PDB entry 5JCB | X-ray diffraction, 2.30 A resolution | chains A and F of the 6 polymer chains in the assembly

[Chain A]
Name: Tubulin alpha-1B chain
Organism: Sus scrofa
Reference sequence: Q2XVP4 (TBA1B_PIG); numbering as in UniProt (aligned over 1-451)
Sequence (451 residues; numbered 1 to 451; the number before each row is that of its first residue):
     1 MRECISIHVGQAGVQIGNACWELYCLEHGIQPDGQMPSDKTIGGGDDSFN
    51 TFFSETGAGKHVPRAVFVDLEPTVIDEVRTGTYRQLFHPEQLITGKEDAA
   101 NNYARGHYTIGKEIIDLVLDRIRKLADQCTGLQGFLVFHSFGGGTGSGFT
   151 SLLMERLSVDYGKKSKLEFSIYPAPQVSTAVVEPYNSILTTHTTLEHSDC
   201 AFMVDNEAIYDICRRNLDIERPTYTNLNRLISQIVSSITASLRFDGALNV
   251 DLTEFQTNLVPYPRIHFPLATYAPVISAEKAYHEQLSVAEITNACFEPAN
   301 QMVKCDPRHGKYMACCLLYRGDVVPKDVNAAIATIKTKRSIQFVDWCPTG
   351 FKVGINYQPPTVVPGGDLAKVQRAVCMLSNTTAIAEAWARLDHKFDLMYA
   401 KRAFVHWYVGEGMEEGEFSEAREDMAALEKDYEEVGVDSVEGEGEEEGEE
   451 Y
Disordered / not traced: 440-451
Swiss-Prot annotation at these positions:
  - motif: Met1 to Cys4 (MREC motif)
  - active site: Glu254
  - binding site (GTP): Gly10, Gln11, Ala12, Gln15, Glu71, Ala99, Ser140, Gly143, Gly144, Thr145, Gly146, Thr179, Glu183, Asn206, Tyr224, Asn228, Leu252
  - binding site (Mg(2+)): Glu71
  - site: Tyr451 (Involved in polymerization)
  - modified residue: Lys40 (N6,N6,N6-trimethyllysine), Ser48 (Phosphoserine), Ser232 (Phosphoserine), Tyr282 (3'-nitrotyrosine), Arg339 (Omega-N-methylarginine), Ser439 (Phosphoserine), Glu443 (5-glutamyl polyglutamate), Glu445 (5-glutamyl polyglutamate), Tyr451 (3'-nitrotyrosine)
  - cross-link (Glycyl lysine isopeptide (Lys-Gly)): Lys326 (interchain with G-Cter in ubiquitin), Lys370 (interchain with G-Cter in ubiquitin)
Metal / ion sites: Mg2+: Met1, Glu3, Thr130; Ca2+: Asp39, Thr41, Gly44, Glu55
Small-molecule neighbours:
  - GTP (guanosine-5'-triphosphate): Gly10, Gln11, Ala12, Gln15, Ile16, Asp69, Asp98, Ala99, Ala100, Asn101, Asn102, Ser140, Gly142, Gly143, Gly144, Thr145, Gly146, Ile171, Pro173, Val177, Ser178, Thr179, Glu183, Asn206, Ile209, Tyr224, Leu227, Asn228, Ile231
  - NV4 ((5R,5aR,8aS,9R)-9-[(4H-1,2,4-triazol-3-yl)sulfanyl]-5-(3,4,5-trimethoxyphenyl)-5,8,8a,9-tetrahydro-2H-furo[3',4':6,7]naphtho[2,3-d][1,3]dioxol-6(5aH)-one): Asn101, Ser178, Thr179, Ala180, Val181, Glu183

[Chain F]
Name: Tubulin-Tyrosine Ligase
Organism: Gallus gallus
Sequence (388 residues; each row starts with the number of its first residue):
     1 MYTFVVRDENSSVYAEVSRLLLATGQWKRLRKDNPRFNLMLGERNRLPFG
    51 RLGHEPGLVQLVNYYRGADKLCRKASLVKLIKTSPELSESCTWFPESYVI
   101 YPTNLKTPVAPAQNGIRHLINNTRTDEREVFLAAYNRRREGREGNVWIAK
   151 SSAGAKGEGILISSEASELLDFIDEQGQVHVIQKYLEKPLLLEPGHRKFD
   201 IRSWVLVDHLYNIYLYREGVLRTSSEPYNSANFQDKTCHLTNHCIQKEYS
   251 KNYGRYEEGNEMFFEEFNQYLMDALNTTLENSILLQIKHIIRSCLMCIEP
   301 AISTKHLHYQSFQLFGFDFMVDEELKVWLIEVNGAPACAQKLYAELCQGI
   351 VDVAISSVFPLADTGQKTSQPTSIFIKLLEHHHHHHHH
Disordered / not traced: 89-90, 99, 103-125, 137-143, 152-161, 174-179, 232-235, 250-252, 363-372, 379-388
Metal / ion sites: Mg2+: Asp318, Glu331 (together with AMP-PCP)
Small-molecule neighbours: AMP-PCP (ACP; phosphomethylphosphonic acid adenylate ester): Lys74, Ile148, Lys150, Gln183, Lys184, Tyr185, Leu186, Lys198, Asp200, His239, Leu240, Thr241, Asn242, Asp318, Met320, Ile330, Glu331, Asn333

[Chain A / chain F interface]
Pairs across the interface - 24 pairs, chain A then chain F:
  Pro175(A) - Pro56(F)  hydrophobic
  Gln176(A) - Pro56(F)
  Glu207(A) - His54(F)  salt bridge
  Glu297(A) - His306(F)
  Lys304(A) - His54(F)
  Cys305(A) - His308(F)
  Asp306(A) - Arg66(F)
  Asp306(A) - Leu307(F)
  Arg308(A) - Pro300(F)  hydrogen bond (side chain-backbone)
  Arg308(A) - Ala301(F)  hydrogen bond (side chain-backbone)
  Arg308(A) - Ile302(F)
  Arg308(A) - Ser303(F)  hydrogen bond (side chain-backbone)
  His309(A) - Arg66(F)  hydrogen bond (side chain-backbone)
  His309(A) - Gly67(F)
  His309(A) - Ala301(F)
  Lys338(A) - Pro300(F)
  Ser340(A) - Pro300(F)
  Ser340(A) - Ala301(F)
  Glu386(A) - Gly50(F)
  Glu386(A) - Arg66(F)  salt bridge
  Arg390(A) - Gly50(F)
  Arg390(A) - His54(F)
  His393(A) - Arg51(F)
  Glu433(A) - Arg46(F)  salt bridge
Interface residues without a listed pair, chain A (17 interface residues in all): Pro298, Ala299
Interface residues without a listed pair, chain F (15 interface residues in all): Gly53

[In short]
Chain A and chain F form an interface of 17 and 15 residues respectively; the contacts include 4 hydrogen
bonds and 3 salt bridges. Among the polar pairs are Glu207(A)-His54(F), Glu386(A)-Arg66(F) and
Glu433(A)-Arg46(F). Ligands of chain A: GTP and compound NV4.
Chain A is Tubulin alpha-1B chain (Sus scrofa) and chain F is Tubulin-Tyrosine Ligase (Gallus gallus); the
structure, Microtubule depolymerizing agent podophyllotoxin derivative YJTSF1, was determined by X-ray
diffraction.
